Entry 1OC6 (X-ray diffraction, 1.50 A resolution); this record covers chain A.

[Chain A]
Molecule: Cellobiohydrolase II
Organism: Humicola insolens
Notes: EC 3.2.1.91; fragment: catalytic core domain residues 87-450
Chain sequence (364 residues; numbered 87 to 450; the number before each row is that of its first residue):
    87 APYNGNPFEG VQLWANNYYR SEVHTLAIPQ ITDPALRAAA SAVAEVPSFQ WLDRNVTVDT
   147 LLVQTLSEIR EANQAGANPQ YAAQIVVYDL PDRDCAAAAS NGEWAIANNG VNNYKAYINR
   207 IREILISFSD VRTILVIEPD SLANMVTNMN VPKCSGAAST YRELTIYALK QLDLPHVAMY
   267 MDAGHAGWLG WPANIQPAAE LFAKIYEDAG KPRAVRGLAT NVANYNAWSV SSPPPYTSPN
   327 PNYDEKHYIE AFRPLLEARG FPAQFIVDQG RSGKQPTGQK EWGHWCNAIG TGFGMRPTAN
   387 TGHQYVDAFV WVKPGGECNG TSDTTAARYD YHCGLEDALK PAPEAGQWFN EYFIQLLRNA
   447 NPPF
Disulfide bonds: C181-C240, C372-C419
Covalently attached groups: N-acetylglucosamine (NAG) linked to N141
Bound ions: Ca2+ near E367 (its only coordinating residue here)
Reported in the primary citation:
  - contacts within the chain: R357-N405, K399-N405 (water-mediated contact)
  - conformationally variable residues (side-chain flip): K399

[In short]
Covalently linked N-acetylglucosamine: at N141. From the paper: conformational variability at K399; contacts
within the chain involving R357, N405 and K399.
Chain A is Cellobiohydrolase II (Humicola insolens); the structure, structure native of the D405N mutant of
the CELLOBIOHYDROLASE CEL6A FROM HUMICOLA INSOLENS at 1.5 angstrom ..., was determined by X-ray diffraction,
deposited together with 1OC5, 1OC7, 1OCB and 1OCJ.
